Entry 3CJF (X-ray diffraction, 2.15 A resolution); this record covers chain A.

== Chain A ==
Name: Vascular endothelial growth factor receptor 2
Organism: Homo sapiens
Notes: EC 2.7.10.1; fragment: kinase domain; residues 806-939 and 994-1168
UniProt: P35968 (VGFR2_HUMAN); residues 804-1166 here correspond to UniProt positions 806-1168 (UniProt number = residue number + 2)
Chain sequence (309 residues; row label = number of the first residue in the row; note: 54 numbers in that range are skipped by the numbering (no residue carries them; nothing is unmodelled there)):
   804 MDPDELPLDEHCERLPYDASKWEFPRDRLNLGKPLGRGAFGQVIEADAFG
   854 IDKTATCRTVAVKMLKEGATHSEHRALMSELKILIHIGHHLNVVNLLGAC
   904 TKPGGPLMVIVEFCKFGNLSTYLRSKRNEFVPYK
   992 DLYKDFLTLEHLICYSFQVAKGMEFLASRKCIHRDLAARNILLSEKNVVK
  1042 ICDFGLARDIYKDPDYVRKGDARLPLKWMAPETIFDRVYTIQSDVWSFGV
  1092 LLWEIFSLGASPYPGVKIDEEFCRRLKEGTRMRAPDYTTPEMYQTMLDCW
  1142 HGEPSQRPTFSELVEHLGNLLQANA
Unresolved in the structure: 804-814, 992-994, 1045-1046, 1054-1065
Modified positions: C860, C1005, C1022, C1043, C1114 (s-hydroxycysteine; CSO)
UniProt features mapped onto this chain:
  - binding site (ATP): L838 to V846, K866
  - active site: D1026 (Proton acceptor)
  - modified residue (Phosphotyrosine): Y994, Y1052, Y1057
Small-molecule neighbours: SAV (N~4~-(3-methyl-1H-indazol-6-yl)-N~2~-(3,4,5-trimethoxyphenyl)pyrimidine-2,4-diamine): L838, G839, V846, A864, V897, V914, E915, F916, C917, K918, F919, G920, N921, L1033, C1043

== Overview ==
Chain A binds compound SAV. Curated annotation (UniProt) lists 10 ATP-binding residues and active-site residue
D1026.
Chain A is Vascular endothelial growth factor receptor 2 (Homo sapiens); the structure, Crystal structure of
VEGFR2 in complex with a 3,4,5-trimethoxy aniline containing pyrimidine, was determined by X-ray diffraction
together with 3CJG from the same study.
